PDB entry 2ZE6 | X-ray diffraction, 2.10 A resolution | chain A

# Chain A
Name: Isopentenyl transferase
Source organism: Agrobacterium tumefaciens
Notes: EC 2.5.1.27
Reference sequence: P58758 (IPTZ_AGRT5); numbering as in UniProt (aligned over 1-243)
Sequence (253 residues; each row starts with the number of its first residue):
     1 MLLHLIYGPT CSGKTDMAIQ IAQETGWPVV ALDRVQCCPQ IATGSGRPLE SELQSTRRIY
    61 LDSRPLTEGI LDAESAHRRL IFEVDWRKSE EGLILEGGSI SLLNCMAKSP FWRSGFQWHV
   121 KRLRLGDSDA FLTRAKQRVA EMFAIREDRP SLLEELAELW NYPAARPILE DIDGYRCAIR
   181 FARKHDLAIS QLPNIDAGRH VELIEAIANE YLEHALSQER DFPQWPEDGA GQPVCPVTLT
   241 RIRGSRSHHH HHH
Unresolved in the structure: 228-253
Sequence notes: expression tag (244-253)
Residues lining bound ligands:
  - adenosine monophosphate (AMP): Asp-33, Arg-34, Val-35, Gln-36, Gly-44, Ser-45, Gly-98, Ser-99, Ile-100, Ser-101, Asp-171, Ile-172, Asp-173, Arg-176, His-214
  - dimethylallyl S-thiolodiphosphate (DST): Pro-9, Thr-10, Cys-11, Ser-12, Gly-13, Lys-14, Thr-15, Asp-33, Gln-36, Gly-44, Ser-45, Gly-46, Gly-98, Arg-138, Tyr-211, His-214
Reported in the primary citation:
  - binding site for dimethylallyl S-thiolodiphosphate: Thr-10, Arg-138
  - mutagenesis - T10A, R138A: decreased catalytic activity
  - mutagenesis - D33A: abolished catalytic activity
  - mutagenesis - R34K, R34K/I100N, I100N, E213Q: unchanged catalytic activity
  - mutagenesis - Y211T: decreased catalytic activity on DMAPP
  - mutagenesis - D173G, H214L: decreased catalytic activity on HMBDP
  - specificity-determining residues: Asp-173, His-214

# Summary
Chain A binds dimethylallyl S-thiolodiphosphate and adenosine monophosphate. The paper reports a binding site
for dimethylallyl S-thiolodiphosphate at Thr-10 and Arg-138; T10A and R138A reduce catalytic activity; 10
substitutions were tested in all.
Chain A is Isopentenyl transferase (Agrobacterium tumefaciens); the structure, Crystal Structure of adenosine
phosphate-isopentenyltransferase complexed with substrate analog, DMASPP, was determined by X-ray diffraction
together with 2ZE5, 2ZE7 and 2ZE8 from the same study.
